PDB entry 8I39 | electron microscopy, 2.85 A resolution | chains A and B

[Chain A (and B)]
Protein: ABC transporter G family member 25
Organism: Arabidopsis thaliana
Notes: chain B of this document is another copy of the same molecule, construct and numbering; everything in this record applies to it too
Reference sequence: Q84TH5 (AB25G_ARATH); residues 1-662 here = UniProt positions 1-662
Amino-acid sequence (662 residues; numbered 1 to 662; the number before each row is that of its first residue):
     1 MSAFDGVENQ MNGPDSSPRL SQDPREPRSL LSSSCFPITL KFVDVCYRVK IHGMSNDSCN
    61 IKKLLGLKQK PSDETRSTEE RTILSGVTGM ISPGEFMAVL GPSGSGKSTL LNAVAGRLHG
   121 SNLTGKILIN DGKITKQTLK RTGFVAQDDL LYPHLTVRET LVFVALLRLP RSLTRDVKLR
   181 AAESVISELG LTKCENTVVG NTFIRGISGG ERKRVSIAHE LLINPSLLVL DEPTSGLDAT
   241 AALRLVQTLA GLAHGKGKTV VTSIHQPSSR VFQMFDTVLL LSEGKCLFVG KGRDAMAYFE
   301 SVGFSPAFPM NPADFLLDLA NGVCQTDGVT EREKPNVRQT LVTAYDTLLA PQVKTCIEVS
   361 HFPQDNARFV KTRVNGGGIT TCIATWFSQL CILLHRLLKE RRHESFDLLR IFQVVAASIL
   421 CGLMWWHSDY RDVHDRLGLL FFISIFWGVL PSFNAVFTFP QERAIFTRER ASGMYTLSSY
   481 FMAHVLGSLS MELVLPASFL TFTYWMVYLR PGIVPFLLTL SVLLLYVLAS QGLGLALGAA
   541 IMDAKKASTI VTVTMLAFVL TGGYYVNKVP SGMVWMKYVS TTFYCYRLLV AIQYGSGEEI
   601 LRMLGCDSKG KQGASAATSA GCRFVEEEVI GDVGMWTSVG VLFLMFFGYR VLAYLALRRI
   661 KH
Unresolved in the structure: 1-35, 51-79, 326-336, 351-378, 605-623, 661-662
Swiss-Prot annotation at these positions:
  - binding site (ATP): Gly101 to Ser108
  - glycosylation (N-linked (GlcNAc...) asparagine): Asn56, Asn122
Small-molecule neighbours: (+)-abscisic acid (A8S; (2Z,4E)-5-[(1S)-1-hydroxy-2,6,6-trimethyl-4-oxocyclohex-2-en-1-yl]-3-methylpenta-2,4-dienoic acid): Gln413, Phe442, Ile445, Phe446, Val449, Val559, Tyr565

[How chain A and chain B interact]
Contacting residue pairs (90):
  Ser103(A) with Asp238(B)
  Ala239(A) with Gln266(B)
  Gln266(A) with Ala239(B)
  Ser268(A) with Asp314(B), hydrogen bond
  Ser269(A) with Phe308(B); Met310(B); Asn311(B), hydrogen bond (side chain-backbone); Asp314(B), hydrogen bond (backbone-side chain)
  Arg270(A) with Phe308(B); Asp318(B), salt bridge; Val323(B); Gln325(B)
  Gln273(A) with Phe308(B); Pro309(B)
  Phe308(A) with Ser269(B); Arg270(B); Gln273(B)
  Pro309(A) with Gln273(B); Met310(B); Pro312(B)
  Met310(A) with Ser269(B); Pro309(B); Met310(B); Asn311(B)
  Asn311(A) with Ser269(B), hydrogen bond (backbone-side chain); Met310(B); Asn311(B)
  Pro312(A) with Pro309(B)
  Asp314(A) with Ser268(B), hydrogen bond; Ser269(B), hydrogen bond (side chain-backbone)
  Asp318(A) with Arg270(B), salt bridge
  Val323(A) with Arg270(B), hydrogen bond (backbone-side chain)
  Gln325(A) with Arg270(B)
  Leu409(A) with Lys545(B); Thr549(B)
  Phe412(A) with Thr549(B); Val553(B), hydrophobic
  Gln413(A) with Thr552(B)
  Ala416(A) with Val553(B), hydrophobic
  Ala417(A) with Leu556(B), hydrophobic
  Leu420(A) with Leu556(B), hydrophobic; Ala557(B); Leu560(B), hydrophobic
  Leu423(A) with Pro570(B); Met573(B)
  Met424(A) with Thr561(B); Val566(B); Val569(B), hydrophobic; Pro570(B); Met573(B), hydrophobic
  Trp425(A) with Val566(B), hydrophobic
  His434(A) with His434(B), hydrogen bond
  Asp435(A) with Val566(B); Asn567(B), hydrogen bond (side chain-backbone); Lys568(B), hydrogen bond (side chain-backbone)
  Gly438(A) with Tyr565(B)
  Phe442(A) with Leu556(B), hydrophobic
  Ile445(A) with Tyr565(B)
  Lys545(A) with Leu409(B)
  Lys546(A) with Leu409(B)
  Thr549(A) with Leu409(B); Phe412(B)
  Thr552(A) with Gln413(B)
  Val553(A) with Phe412(B), hydrophobic; Gln413(B); Ala416(B), hydrophobic
  Leu556(A) with Ala417(B), hydrophobic; Leu420(B), hydrophobic; Phe442(B), hydrophobic
  Ala557(A) with Leu420(B)
  Leu560(A) with Leu420(B), hydrophobic; Phe442(B), hydrophobic
  Thr561(A) with Met424(B)
  Tyr564(A) with Tyr564(B), hydrophobic; Tyr565(B), hydrophobic
  Tyr565(A) with Gly438(B); Ile445(B); Tyr564(B), hydrophobic; Tyr565(B), hydrogen bond
  Val566(A) with Met424(B); Trp425(B), hydrophobic
  Asn567(A) with Asp435(B), hydrogen bond (backbone-side chain)
  Lys568(A) with Asp432(B); Asp435(B), hydrogen bond (backbone-side chain)
  Val569(A) with Met424(B), hydrophobic
  Pro570(A) with Leu423(B); Met424(B)
  Met573(A) with Leu423(B); Met424(B), hydrophobic
  Phe624(A) with Phe624(B), hydrophobic
Other interface residues (no listed pair), chain A (57 interface residues in all): Asp238, Met296, Cys324, Cys421, Trp426, Asp432, Phe441, Ile550, Glu628
Other interface residues (no listed pair), chain B (57 interface residues in all): Ser103, Met296, Cys324, Cys421, Trp426, Phe441, Lys546, Ile550, Glu628

[Overview]
The chain A/chain B interface involves 57 residues from each chain, with 13 hydrogen bonds and 2 salt bridges.
Polar contacts include Arg270(A)-Asp318(B), Ser268(A)-Asp314(B) and Ser269(A)-Asn311(B). Bound to chain A:
(+)-abscisic acid. From UniProt: 8 ATP-binding residues on chain A.
Chain A and chain B are both ABC transporter G family member 25 (Arabidopsis thaliana); the structure, Cryo-EM
structure of abscisic acid transporter AtABCG25 with ABA, was determined by electron microscopy (same
publication as 8I38, 8I3A, 8I3B, 8I3C and 8I3D).
